Entry 2R6E (X-ray diffraction, 5.02 A resolution (low resolution: residue-level contacts below are approximate; hydrogen-bond / salt-bridge calls are withheld)); this record covers chains A and B.

[Chain A (and B)]
Name: Replicative helicase
Organism: Geobacillus stearothermophilus
Notes: chain B of this document is another copy of the same molecule, construct and numbering; everything in this record applies to it too
Reference sequence: Q9X4C9 (Q9X4C9_BACST); numbering as in UniProt (aligned over 1-454)
Sequence (454 residues; numbered 1 to 454; the number before each row is that of its first residue):
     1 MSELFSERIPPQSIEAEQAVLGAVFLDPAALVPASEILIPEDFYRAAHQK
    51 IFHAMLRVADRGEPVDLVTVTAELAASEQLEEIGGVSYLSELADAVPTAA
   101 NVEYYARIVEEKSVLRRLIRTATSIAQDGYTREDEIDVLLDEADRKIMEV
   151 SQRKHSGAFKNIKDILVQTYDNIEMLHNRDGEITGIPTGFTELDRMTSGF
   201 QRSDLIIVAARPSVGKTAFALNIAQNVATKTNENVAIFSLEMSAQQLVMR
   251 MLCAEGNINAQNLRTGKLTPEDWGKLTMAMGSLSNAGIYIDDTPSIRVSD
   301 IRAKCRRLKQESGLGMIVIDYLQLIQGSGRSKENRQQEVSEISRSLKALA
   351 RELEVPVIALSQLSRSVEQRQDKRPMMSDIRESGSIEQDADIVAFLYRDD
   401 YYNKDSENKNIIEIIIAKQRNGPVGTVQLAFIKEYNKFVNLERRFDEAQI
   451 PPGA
Disordered / not traced: 1-7, 152-184, 331-334, 371-373, 402-408, 442-454
Curated features (UniProtKB/Swiss-Prot):
  - region: K163 to L176 (Linker helix)
  - active site: E241 (Nucleophile)
  - binding site (ATP): S213, G215, K216, T217, A218, R250, Q362, K418, Q419, R420
  - binding site (ssDNA): R381, E382, G384
  - site: Q362 (Gamma-phosphate sensor)
  - mutagenesis: K216 (K216A: Loss of helicase activity, reduced ATPase activity, still forms homohexamers, ATPase not activated by DnaG primase, still interacts with DnaG, almost complete loss of ssDNA-binding), T217 (T217A: Loss of helicase and ATPase activity, still interacts with DnaG, complete loss of ssDNA-binding. No longer forms a complex with DNA clamp loader subunit tau), E241 (E241A: Loss of helicase activity, reduced ATPase activity, ATPase partially activated by DnaG primase, 4-fold decreased ssDNA-binding), D320 (D320A/N: Loss of helicase and ATPase activity, still interacts with DnaG, 4- to 15-fold decreased ssDNA-binding), Q362 (Q362A: Partial loss of helicase and ATPase activities, ATPase and helicase partially activated by DnaG primase, wild-type ss- and dsDNA binding ...)

[Chain A / chain B interface]
Contacting residue pairs (10):
  I9(A) - Y130(B)
  I119(A) - Y130(B)
  G129(A) - L115(B)
  Y130(A) - I9(B)
  Y130(A) - I119(B)
  D144(A) - M148(B)
  E241(A) - R351(B)
  Q246(A) - R420(B)
  R302(A) - E36(B)
  A348(A) - E36(B)
Interface residues without a listed pair, chain A (24 interface residues in all): R8, P11, E111, K112, L115, L118, A122, I125, E133, L140, I147, M148, R264, P294, R351
Interface residues without a listed pair, chain B (24 interface residues in all): R8, P11, V32, K112, L118, A122, I125, G129, E133, I136, L140, D144, I147, A348, N421, G422

[Overview]
The chain A/chain B interface involves 24 residues from each chain. UniProt lists active-site residue E241(A),
10 ATP-binding residues, 3 ssDNA-binding residues and 5 mutagenesis sites on chain A.
Both chains are Replicative helicase (Geobacillus stearothermophilus). Entry 2R6E (Crystal Form B2) was
determined by X-ray diffraction, deposited together with 2R6C, 2R6D and 2R6A.
